9E2Z - chains 6 and F of the 13 polymer chains in the assembly; structure by electron microscopy, 2.60 A resolution.

Chain 6:
Molecule: DNA replication licensing factor MCM6
Organism: Homo sapiens
Notes: EC 3.6.4.12
UniProtKB: Q14566 (MCM6_HUMAN); numbering as in UniProt (aligned over 1-821)
Chain sequence (821 residues; each row starts with the number of its first residue):
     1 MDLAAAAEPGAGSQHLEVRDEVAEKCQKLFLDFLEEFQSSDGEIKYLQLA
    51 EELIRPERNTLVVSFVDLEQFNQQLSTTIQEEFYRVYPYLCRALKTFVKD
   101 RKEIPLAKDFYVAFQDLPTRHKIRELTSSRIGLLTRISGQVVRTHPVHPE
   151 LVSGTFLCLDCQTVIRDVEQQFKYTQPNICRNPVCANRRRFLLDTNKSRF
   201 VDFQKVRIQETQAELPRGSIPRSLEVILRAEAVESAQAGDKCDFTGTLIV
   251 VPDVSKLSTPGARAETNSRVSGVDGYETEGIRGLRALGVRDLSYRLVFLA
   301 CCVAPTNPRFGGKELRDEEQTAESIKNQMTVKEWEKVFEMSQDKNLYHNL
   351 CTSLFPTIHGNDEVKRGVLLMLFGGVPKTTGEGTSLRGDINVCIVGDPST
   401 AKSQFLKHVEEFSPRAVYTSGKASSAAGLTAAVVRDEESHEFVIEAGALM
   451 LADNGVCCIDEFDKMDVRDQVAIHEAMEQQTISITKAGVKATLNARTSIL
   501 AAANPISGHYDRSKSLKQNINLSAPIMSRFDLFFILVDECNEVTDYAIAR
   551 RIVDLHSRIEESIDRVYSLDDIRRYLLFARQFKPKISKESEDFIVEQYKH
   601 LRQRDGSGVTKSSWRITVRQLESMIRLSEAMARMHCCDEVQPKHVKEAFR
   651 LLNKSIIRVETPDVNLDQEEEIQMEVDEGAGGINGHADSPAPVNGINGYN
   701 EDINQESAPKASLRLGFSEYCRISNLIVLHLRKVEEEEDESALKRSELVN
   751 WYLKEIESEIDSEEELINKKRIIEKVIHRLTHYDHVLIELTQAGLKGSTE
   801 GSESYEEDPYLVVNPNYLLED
Disordered / not traced: 1-16, 267-278, 309-318, 606-612, 663-821
Metal / ion sites: Zn2+: Cys158, Cys161, Cys180, Cys185; Mg2+: Ser403 (together with ATP)
Residues lining bound ligands:
  - ADP (adenosine-5'-diphosphate): Leu386, Glu478, Gln479, Arg529, Val618, Arg619, Glu622
  - ATP (adenosine-5'-triphosphate): Thr357, Ile358, His359, Asn361, Asp397, Pro398, Ser399, Thr400, Ala401, Lys402, Ser403, Gln404, Glu461, Ile548, Ile552
Swiss-Prot annotation at these positions:
  - motif: Ser528 to Asp531 (Arginine finger)
  - binding site (ATP): His359, Ser399, Thr400, Ala401, Lys402, Ser403, Asn504
  - binding site (ADP): Arg619, Glu622
  - modified residue: Met1 (N-acetylmethionine), Ser13 (Phosphoserine), Ser219 (Phosphoserine), Ser271 (Phosphoserine), Thr278 (Phosphothreonine), Lys643 (N6-acetyllysine), Ser689 (Phosphoserine), Ser762 (Phosphoserine), Thr791 (Phosphothreonine)
  - natural variant: Pro149 (P149S: Found in a patient with mild developmental delay and autism spectrum disorder; uncertain significance), Cys158 (C158Y: Found in patients with microcephaly, developmental delay, typical facial characteristics, endocrine disorders, feeding difficulties and urogenital anomalies; uncertain significance), Asp202 (D202G: Found in a patient with intra-uterine growth restriction, developmental delay and autism spectrum disorder; uncertain significance), Gly239 (G239S: Found in a patient with endocrine disorders, developmental regression, autism spectrum disorder and epilepsy; uncertain significance)
  - mutagenesis: Glu757 (E757A/D: Impairs interaction with CTD1), Glu763 (E763A/D: Impairs interaction with CTD1), Leu766 (L766A: Impairs interaction with CTD1)

Chain F:
Molecule: Leading strand DNA template
Organism: synthetic construct
Sequence (40 nucleotides; numbered 24 to 63; the number before each row is that of its first residue):
    24 GTGATATCTGCTTTGGGTGGGTGGGTGGGTTGAGGCAATA
Metal / ion sites: K+ site 1: DG38, DG39, DG42, DG43, DG46, DG50, DG51; K+ site 2: DG39, DG40, DG43, DG44, DG47, DG48, DG51, DG52

Interface between chain 6 and chain F:
Pairs across the interface - 13 pairs, chain 6 then chain F:
  Ala426(6) - DA61(F)  phosphate contact
  Ala432(6) - DA61(F)  phosphate contact
  Val433(6) - DA60(F)  phosphate contact
  Val433(6) - DA61(F)  hydrogen bond to the phosphate
  Arg435(6) - DG58(F)  base contact
  Arg435(6) - DC59(F)  base contact
  Phe442(6) - DC59(F)  sugar contact
  Arg468(6) - DA61(F)  phosphate contact
  Arg468(6) - DT62(F)  salt bridge to the phosphate
  Lys486(6) - DA60(F)  phosphate contact
  Lys486(6) - DA61(F)  salt bridge to the phosphate
  Ala487(6) - DC59(F)  phosphate contact
  Ala487(6) - DA60(F)  hydrogen bond to the phosphate
Interface residues without a listed pair, chain 6 (9 interface residues in all): Thr266
Interface residues without a listed pair, chain F (6 interface residues in all): DT37

In short:
Chain 6 and chain F form an interface of 9 and 6 residues respectively, with 2 hydrogen bonds and 2 salt
bridges. Polar pairs include Val433(6)-DA61(F), Ala487(6)-DA60(F) and Arg468(6)-DT62(F). Chain 6 binds ADP and
ATP.
Chain 6 is DNA replication licensing factor MCM6 (Homo sapiens) and chain F is Leading strand DNA template
(synthetic construct); the structure, Cryo-EM structure of human CMG helicase stalled at G4-containing DNA
template, was determined by electron microscopy (same publication as 9E2W, 9E2Y and 9E2X).
